5TM6 - chains A and C of the 4 polymer chains in the assembly; structure by X-ray diffraction, 2.54 A resolution.

# Chain A
Protein: Estrogen receptor
Source organism: Homo sapiens
Notes: fragment: ligand-binding domain
UniProtKB: P03372 (ESR1_HUMAN), isoform P03372-3; residues 298-554 here correspond to UniProt positions 125-381 (UniProt number = residue number - 173)
Sequence (257 residues; row label = number of the first residue in the row):
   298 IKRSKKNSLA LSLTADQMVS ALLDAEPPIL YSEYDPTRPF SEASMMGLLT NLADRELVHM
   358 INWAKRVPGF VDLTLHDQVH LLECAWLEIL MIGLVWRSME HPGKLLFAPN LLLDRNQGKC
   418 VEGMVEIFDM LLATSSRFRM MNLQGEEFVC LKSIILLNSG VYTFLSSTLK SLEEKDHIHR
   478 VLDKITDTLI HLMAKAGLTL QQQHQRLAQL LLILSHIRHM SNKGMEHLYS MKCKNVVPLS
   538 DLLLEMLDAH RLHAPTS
Not modelled in the structure: 298-303, 334-335, 463-471, 549-554
Differences from the reference sequence: engineered mutation S537 (Tyr364 in P03372)
Small-molecule neighbours: 7J9 (6-{4-[(1S,4S,6R)-6-[(4-bromophenoxy)sulfonyl]-3-(4-hydroxyphenyl)-7-oxabicyclo[2.2.1]hept-2-en-2-yl]phenoxy}hexanoic acid): M343, L346, T347, L349, A350, E353, L384, L387, M388, L391, R394, F404, M421, I424, L428, G521, H524, L525, L540

# Chain C
Protein: Nuclear receptor coactivator 2
Notes: fragment: Nuclear receptor-interacting peptide
UniProtKB: Q15596 (NCOA2_HUMAN); residue numbers follow UniProt; this construct covers 686-698
Sequence (13 residues; each row starts with the number of its first residue):
   686 KHKILHRLLQ DSS
Not modelled in the structure: 686, 697-698

# Interface between chain A and chain C
Pairs across the interface (22; chain A residue first):
  I358(A) - L690(C)  hydrophobic
  I358(A) - L693(C)  hydrophobic
  I358(A) - L694(C)  hydrophobic
  K362(A) - L693(C)  hydrogen bond (side chain-backbone)
  K362(A) - L694(C)
  K362(A) - D696(C)  hydrogen bond (side chain-backbone)
  L372(A) - L694(C)  hydrophobic
  L372(A) - Q695(C)
  V376(A) - L690(C)  hydrophobic
  V376(A) - H691(C)
  V376(A) - L694(C)  hydrophobic
  L379(A) - L694(C)  hydrophobic
  E380(A) - K688(C)  salt bridge
  E380(A) - L690(C)
  D538(A) - I689(C)
  L539(A) - I689(C)
  L539(A) - L693(C)  hydrophobic
  E542(A) - H687(C)
  E542(A) - K688(C)
  E542(A) - I689(C)  hydrogen bond (side chain-backbone)
  E542(A) - L690(C)
  M543(A) - L690(C)  hydrophobic
Interface residues without a listed pair, chain A (14 interface residues in all): V355, N359, F367, Q375

# In short
Chain A and chain C form an interface of 14 and 9 residues respectively; the contacts include 3 hydrogen bonds
and 1 salt bridge. Polar pairs include E380(A)-K688(C), K362(A)-L693(C) and K362(A)-D696(C). Ligands of chain
A: compound 7J9.
Here chain A is Estrogen receptor (Homo sapiens) and chain C is Nuclear receptor coactivator 2. Entry 5TM6
(Crystal Structure of the ER-alpha Ligand-binding Domain (Y537S) in Complex with the OBHS-ASC compound,
6-(4-((1R,4S,6R)-6-((4-bromophenoxy)sulfonyl)-3-(4-hydroxyphenyl)-7-oxabicyclo[2.2.1]hept-2-en-2-yl)phenoxy)hexanoic
acid) was determined by X-ray diffraction, deposited together with 5KR9, 5KRA, 5KRC, 5KRF, 5KRH, 5KRI and 43
further entries.
